7DZ3 - chains B and C of the 4 polymer chains in the assembly; structure by X-ray diffraction, 1.88 A resolution.

[Chain B (and C)]
Name: D-tagatose 3-epimerase
Organism: Sinorhizobium fredii CCBAU 83666
Notes: EC 5.1.3.-; chain C of this document is another copy of the same molecule, construct and numbering; everything in this record applies to it too
Reference sequence: A0A249Q1V1 (A0A249Q1V1_RHIFR); numbering as in UniProt (aligned over 1-284)
Chain sequence (286 residues; numbered 1 to 286; the number before each row is that of its first residue):
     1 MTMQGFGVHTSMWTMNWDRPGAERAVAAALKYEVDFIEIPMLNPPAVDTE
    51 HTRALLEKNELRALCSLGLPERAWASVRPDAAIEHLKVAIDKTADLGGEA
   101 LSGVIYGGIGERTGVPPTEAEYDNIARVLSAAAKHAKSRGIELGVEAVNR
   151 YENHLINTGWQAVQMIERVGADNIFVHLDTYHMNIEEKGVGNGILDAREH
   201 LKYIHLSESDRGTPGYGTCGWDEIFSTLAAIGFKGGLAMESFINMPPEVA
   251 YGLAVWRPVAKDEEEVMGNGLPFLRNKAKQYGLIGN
Not modelled in the structure: 1, 285-286 (chain C: 1)
Sequence notes: expression tag (285-286)
Bound ions: Mg2+: Glu-146, Asp-179, Glu-240

[Interface between chain B and chain C]
Residue-residue contacts - 69 pairs, chain B then chain C:
  Arg-112(B) with Tyr-251(C), hydrogen bond (side chain-backbone); Trp-256(C)
  Gly-114(B) with Tyr-251(C); Trp-256(C)
  Val-115(B) with Trp-256(C)
  Pro-116(B) with Trp-256(C)
  Pro-117(B) with Trp-256(C)
  Asn-149(B) with Tyr-151(C), hydrogen bond
  Arg-150(B) with Tyr-181(C); Asp-210(C); Ala-254(C); Trp-256(C), hydrogen bond (backbone-side chain); Arg-257(C)
  Tyr-151(B) with Asn-149(C), hydrogen bond; Tyr-151(C), hydrophobic; Glu-152(C), hydrogen bond; Tyr-181(C), hydrogen bond; Gly-252(C); Leu-253(C); Ala-254(C), hydrophobic
  Glu-152(B) with Tyr-151(C), hydrogen bond
  His-154(B) with Trp-256(C)
  Asn-157(B) with Trp-256(C)
  Thr-158(B) with Arg-257(C)
  Tyr-181(B) with Arg-150(C); Tyr-151(C), hydrogen bond
  Asn-184(B) with Asn-184(C), hydrogen bond (backbone-side chain); Ser-209(C); Thr-218(C), hydrogen bond (backbone-side chain)
  Ile-185(B) with Ile-185(C), hydrophobic; Ser-209(C); Asp-210(C)
  Glu-186(B) with Arg-257(C), salt bridge
  Glu-187(B) with Thr-218(C)
  Lys-188(B) with Asp-210(C), salt bridge; Tyr-216(C); Val-259(C), hydrogen bond (side chain-backbone)
  Gly-189(B) with Tyr-216(C); Gly-217(C)
  Val-190(B) with Thr-218(C)
  Ser-209(B) with Asn-184(C); Ile-185(C)
  Asp-210(B) with Arg-150(C); Ile-185(C); Lys-188(C), salt bridge
  Tyr-216(B) with Lys-188(C)
  Gly-217(B) with Gly-189(C)
  Thr-218(B) with Asn-184(C), hydrogen bond (side chain-backbone); Glu-187(C); Val-190(C)
  Tyr-251(B) with Gly-114(C); Val-115(C), hydrophobic; Pro-116(C), hydrophobic
  Gly-252(B) with Arg-112(C)
  Ala-254(B) with Arg-150(C); Tyr-151(C), hydrophobic
  Trp-256(B) with Arg-112(C); Gly-114(C); Val-115(C); Pro-116(C); Pro-117(C); Arg-150(C), hydrogen bond (side chain-backbone); Asn-153(C); His-154(C); Asn-157(C)
  Arg-257(B) with Arg-150(C); Thr-158(C); Glu-186(C), salt bridge
  Val-259(B) with Lys-188(C), hydrogen bond (backbone-side chain)
Interface residues without a listed pair, chain B (39 interface residues in all): Thr-113, Asn-153, Trp-160, Gln-161, Met-183, Gly-212, Leu-253, Ala-260
Interface residues without a listed pair, chain C (38 interface residues in all): Trp-160, Gln-161, Met-183, Arg-211, Gly-212

[Overview]
39 residues of chain B and 38 residues of chain C are in contact, with 14 hydrogen bonds and 4 salt bridges.
Polar contacts include Glu-186(B)/Arg-257(C), Lys-188(B)/Asp-210(C) and Arg-112(B)/Tyr-251(C). Glu-146(B),
Asp-179(B) and Glu-240(B) coordinate Mg2+.
Both chains are D-tagatose 3-epimerase (Sinorhizobium fredii CCBAU 83666). Entry 7DZ3 (Crystal structures of
D-allulose 3-epimerase with D-fructose from Sinorhizobium fredii) was determined by X-ray diffraction together
with 7DZ2, 7DZ4, 7DZ5 and 7DZ6 from the same study.
